PDB entry 8J4Z | electron microscopy, 2.73 A resolution | chains J and K of the 12 polymer chains in the assembly

# Chain J (and K)
Protein: Methylcrotonoyl-CoA carboxylase beta chain, mitochondrial
Source organism: Homo sapiens
Notes: EC 6.4.1.4; chain K of this document is another copy of the same molecule, construct and numbering; everything in this record applies to it too
Reference sequence: Q9HCC0 (MCCB_HUMAN); residues 1-563 here = UniProt positions 1-563
Sequence (563 residues; row label = number of the first residue in the row):
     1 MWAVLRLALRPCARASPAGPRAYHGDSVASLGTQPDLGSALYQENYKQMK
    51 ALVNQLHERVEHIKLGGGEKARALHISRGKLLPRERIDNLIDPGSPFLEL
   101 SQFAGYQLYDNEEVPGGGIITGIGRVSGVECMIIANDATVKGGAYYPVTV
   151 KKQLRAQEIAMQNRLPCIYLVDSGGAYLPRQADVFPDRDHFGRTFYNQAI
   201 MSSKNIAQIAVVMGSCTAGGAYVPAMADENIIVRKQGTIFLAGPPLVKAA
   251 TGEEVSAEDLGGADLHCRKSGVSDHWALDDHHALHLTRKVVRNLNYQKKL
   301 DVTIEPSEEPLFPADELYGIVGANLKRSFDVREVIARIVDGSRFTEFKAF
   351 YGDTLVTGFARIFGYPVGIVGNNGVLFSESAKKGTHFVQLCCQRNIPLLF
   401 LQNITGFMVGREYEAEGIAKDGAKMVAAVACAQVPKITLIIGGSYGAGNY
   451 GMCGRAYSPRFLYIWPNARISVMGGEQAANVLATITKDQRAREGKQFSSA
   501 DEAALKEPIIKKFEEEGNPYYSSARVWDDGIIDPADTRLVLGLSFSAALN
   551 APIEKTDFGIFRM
Unresolved in the structure: 1-22
Ligand contacts:
  - BTI (5-(hexahydro-2-oxo-1H-thieno[3,4-d]imidazol-6-yl)pentanal), molecule 1: Ala218, Tyr222, Leu241, Leu246, Ala250
  - BTI, molecule 2: Thr405, Gly406, Phe407, Val409, Tyr445, Gly446, Ala447, Gly448, Val472, Met473, Gln477
  - TW3 (S-[2-[3-[[(2R)-4-[[[(2S,3S,4S,5S)-5-(6-aminopurin-9-yl)-4-oxidanyl-3-phosphonooxy-oxolan-2-yl]methoxy-oxidanyl-phosphoryl]oxy-oxidanyl-phosphoryl]oxy-3,3-dimethyl-2-oxidanyl-butanoyl]amino]propanoylamino]ethyl] 3-methylbut-2-enethioate), molecule 1: Arg78, Ala138, Lys141, Gly142, Ala144, Gly174, Gly175, Ala176, Tyr177, Leu178, Phe191, Ser215, Thr217, Ala218, Gly219
  - TW3, molecule 2: Gly446, Ala447, Tyr450, Val472, Met473, Val481, Leu482, Ile485, Gln489, Arg492
Swiss-Prot annotation at these positions:
  - region: Arg343 to Asn372 (Acyl-CoA binding)
  - modified residue: Lys70 (N6-acetyllysine), Lys141 (N6-succinyllysine), Lys495 (N6-acetyllysine), Lys511 (N6-acetyllysine)
  - natural variant: Ser39 (S39F: In MCC2D), Gly68 (G68V: In MCC2D; uncertain significance), Glu99 (E99Q: In MCC2D), Ser101 (S101F: In MCC2D), Gly105 (G105R: In MCC2D; uncertain significance), Gly118 (deletion: In MCC2D), Cys131 (C131F: In MCC2D), Thr139 (T139I: In MCC2D), Tyr146 (Y146N: In MCC2D), Lys152 (K152T: In MCC2D), Arg155 (R155Q: In MCC2D; R155W: In MCC2D), Asn163 (N163D: In MCC2D; uncertain significance), 42 further natural variant entries in UniProt
What the authors report for this chain:
  - binding site for BTI: Ala218, Leu241, Ala242, Leu246, Ala250, Phe407, Val409, Tyr445, Ala447, Met473
  - mutagenesis - L241R, A242F: decreased catalytic activity on TW3
  - catalytic residues: Phe407, Ala447 (proposed by the authors, not directly observed)

# Chain J / chain K interface
Residue-residue contacts - 25 pairs, chain J then chain K:
  Lys348(J) - Met563(K)
  Lys382(J) - Met563(K)
  Thr385(J) - Met563(K)
  His386(J) - Ile560(K)
  His386(J) - Arg562(K)
  Gln389(J) - Ile560(K)
  Gln389(J) - Phe561(K)  hydrogen bond (side chain-backbone)
  Gln389(J) - Met563(K)
  Leu390(J) - Ile560(K)  hydrophobic
  Gln393(J) - Ile560(K)
  Lys424(J) - Met563(K)
  Lys555(J) - Lys555(K)
  Ile560(J) - His386(K)
  Ile560(J) - Gln389(K)
  Ile560(J) - Leu390(K)  hydrophobic
  Ile560(J) - Gln393(K)
  Phe561(J) - Gln389(K)  hydrogen bond (backbone-side chain)
  Phe561(J) - Phe561(K)  hydrophobic
  Arg562(J) - His386(K)
  Met563(J) - Lys348(K)
  Met563(J) - Lys382(K)
  Met563(J) - Thr385(K)
  Met563(J) - Gln389(K)
  Met563(J) - Lys424(K)
  Met563(J) - Met563(K)  hydrophobic
Interface residues without a listed pair, chain J (16 interface residues in all): Tyr351, Lys420, Gly559
Interface residues without a listed pair, chain K (16 interface residues in all): Tyr351, Lys420, Gly559

# Summary
Chain J and chain K each contribute 16 residues to their interface, with 2 hydrogen bonds. The hydrogen-bonded
pair is Gln389(J)-Phe561(K). Bound to chain J: compound BTI and compound TW3. The paper reports catalytic
residues Phe407(J) and Ala447(J); L241R and A242F of chain J reduce catalytic activity on TW3.
Chain J and chain K are both Methylcrotonoyl-CoA carboxylase beta chain, mitochondrial (Homo sapiens); the
structure, Human 3-methylcrotonyl-CoA carboxylase in BCCP-CTS state with substrate, was determined by electron
microscopy together with 7YBU, 8J78, 8J7D, 8JAK, 8JAW, 8JXL and 3 further entries from the same study.
